Entry 6IGM (electron microscopy, 4.00 A resolution); this record covers chains A and G of the 9 polymer chains in the assembly.

[Chain A]
Name: RuvB-like 1
Source organism: Homo sapiens
Notes: EC 3.6.4.12
UniProt: Q9Y265 (RUVB1_HUMAN); residues 1-456 here = UniProt positions 1-456
Sequence (456 residues; row label = number of the first residue in the row):
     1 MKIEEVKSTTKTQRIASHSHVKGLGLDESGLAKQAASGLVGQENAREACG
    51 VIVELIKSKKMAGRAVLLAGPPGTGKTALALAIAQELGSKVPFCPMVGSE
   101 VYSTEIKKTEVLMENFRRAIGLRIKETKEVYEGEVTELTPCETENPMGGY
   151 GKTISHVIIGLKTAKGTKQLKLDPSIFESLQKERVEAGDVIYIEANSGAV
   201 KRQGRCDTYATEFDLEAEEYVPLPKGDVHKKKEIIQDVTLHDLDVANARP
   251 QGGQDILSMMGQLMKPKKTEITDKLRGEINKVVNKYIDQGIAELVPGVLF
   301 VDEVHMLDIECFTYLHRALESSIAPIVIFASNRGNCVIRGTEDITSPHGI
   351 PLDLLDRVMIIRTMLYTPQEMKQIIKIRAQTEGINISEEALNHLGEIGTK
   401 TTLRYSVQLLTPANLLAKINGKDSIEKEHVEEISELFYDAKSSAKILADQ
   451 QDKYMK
Disordered / not traced: 1-12, 143-153, 251-268, 447-456
Curated features (UniProtKB/Swiss-Prot):
  - binding site (ATP): Gly70 to Thr77
  - modified residue: Lys453 (N6-acetyllysine)
  - cross-link (Glycyl lysine isopeptide (Lys-Gly)): Lys2 (interchain with G-Cter in SUMO2), Lys225 (interchain with G-Cter in SUMO1), Lys445 (interchain with G-Cter in SUMO2)
  - mutagenesis: Lys76 (K76M: No effect on interaction with NOPCHAP1), Asp302 (D302N: Abolishes ATPase activity; inhibition of MYC- and CTNNB1-mediated transformation), Glu303 (E303Q: Reduces ATPase activity. Decreases interaction with NOPCHAP1. No effect on formation of RUVBL1-RUVBL2 heteromeric complex)

[Chain G]
Name: Actin-related protein 6
Source organism: Homo sapiens
UniProt: Q9GZN1 (ARP6_HUMAN); residues 1-396 here = UniProt positions 1-396
Sequence (396 residues; row label = number of the first residue in the row):
     1 MTTLVLDNGAYNAKIGYSHENVSVIPNCQFRSKTARLKTFTANQIDEIKD
    51 PSGLFYILPFQKGYLVNWDVQRQVWDYLFGKEMYQVDFLDTNIIITEPYF
   101 NFTSIQESMNEILFEEYQFQAVLRVNAGALSAHRYFRDNPSELCCIIVDS
   151 GYSFTHIVPYCRSKKKKEAIIRINVGGKLLTNHLKEIISYRQLHVMDETH
   201 VINQVKEDVCYVSQDFYRDMDIAKLKGEENTVMIDYVLPDFSTIKKGFCK
   251 PREEMVLSGKYKSGEQILRLANERFAVPEILFNPSDIGIQEMGIPEAIVY
   301 SIQNLPEEMQPHFFKNIVLTGGNSLFPGFRDRVYSEVRCLTPTDYDVSVV
   351 LPENPITYAWEGGKLISENDDFEDMVVTREDYEENGHSVCEEKFDI
Disordered / not traced: 239-266, 395-396
Curated features (UniProtKB/Swiss-Prot):
  - modified residue: Thr2 (N-acetylthreonine), Lys260 (N6-acetyllysine)

[Chain A / chain G interface]
Residue-residue contacts (12; chain A residue first):
  Lys162(A) - Tyr300(G)
  Thr163(A) - Cys339(G)
  Ala164(A) - Cys339(G)  hydrogen bond (backbone-side chain)
  Lys165(A) - Arg338(G)
  Lys165(A) - Thr343(G)
  Gly166(A) - Arg338(G)
  Gly166(A) - Cys339(G)
  Gly166(A) - Thr341(G)
  Thr167(A) - Cys339(G)
  Thr167(A) - Leu340(G)
  Thr167(A) - Thr341(G)
  Thr167(A) - Pro342(G)
Interface residues without a listed pair, chain A (7 interface residues in all): Tyr209
Interface residues without a listed pair, chain G (8 interface residues in all): Tyr217

[In short]
7 residues of chain A and 8 residues of chain G are in contact, with 1 hydrogen bond. The hydrogen-bonded pair
is Ala164(A)-Cys339(G). Curated annotation (UniProt) lists 8 ATP-binding residues and 3 mutagenesis sites on
chain A.
Chain A is RuvB-like 1 and chain G is Actin-related protein 6, both from Homo sapiens; the structure, Cryo-EM
Structure of Human SRCAP Complex, was determined by electron microscopy.
